Entry 9MW8 (electron microscopy, 3.30 A resolution); this record covers chains A and C of the 3 polymer chains in the assembly.

Chain A:
Protein: AncD1D2
Source organism: synthetic construct
Sequence (652 residues; each row starts with the number of its first residue):
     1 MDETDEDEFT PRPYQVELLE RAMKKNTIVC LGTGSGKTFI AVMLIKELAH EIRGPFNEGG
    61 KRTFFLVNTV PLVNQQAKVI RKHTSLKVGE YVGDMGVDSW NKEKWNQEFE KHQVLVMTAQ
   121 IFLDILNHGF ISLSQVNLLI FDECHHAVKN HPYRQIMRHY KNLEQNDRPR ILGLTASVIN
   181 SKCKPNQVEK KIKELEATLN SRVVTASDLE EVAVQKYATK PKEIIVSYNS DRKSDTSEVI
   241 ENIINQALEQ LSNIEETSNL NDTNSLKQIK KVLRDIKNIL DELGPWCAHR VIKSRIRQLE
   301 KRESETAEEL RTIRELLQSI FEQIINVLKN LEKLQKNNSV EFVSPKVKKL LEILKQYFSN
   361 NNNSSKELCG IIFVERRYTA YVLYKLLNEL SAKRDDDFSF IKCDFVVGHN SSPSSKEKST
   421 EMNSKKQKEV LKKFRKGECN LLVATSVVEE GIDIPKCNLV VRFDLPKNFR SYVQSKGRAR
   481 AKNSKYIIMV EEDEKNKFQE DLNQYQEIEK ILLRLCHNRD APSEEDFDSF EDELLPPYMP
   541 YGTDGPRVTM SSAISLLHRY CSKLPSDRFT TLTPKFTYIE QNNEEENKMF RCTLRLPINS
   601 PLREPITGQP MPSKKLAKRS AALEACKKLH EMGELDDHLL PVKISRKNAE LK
Disordered / not traced: 1-5
Ligand contacts: ADP (adenosine-5'-diphosphate): Asp-7, Phe-9, Thr-10, Arg-12, Gln-15, Thr-33, Gly-34, Ser-35, Gly-36, Lys-37, Thr-38, Asp-453
From the paper describing this entry:
  - binding site for the 27-nt RNA strand: Val-70, His-409

Chain C:
Molecule: 27-nt RNA strand
Source organism: synthetic construct
Sequence (27 nucleotides; row label = number of the first residue in the row):
     1 CGAUGGAUAC UAACUAUCAG GACGUAU

Chain A / chain C interface:
Residue-residue contacts (12):
  Lys-149(A) with G6(C), phosphate contact
  Asn-150(A) with G5(C), sugar contact; G6(C), phosphate contact
  His-151(A) with G5(C), sugar contact
  Ser-181(A) with U8(C), hydrogen bond to the phosphate
  Ser-412(A) with C1(C), hydrogen bond to the base
  Pro-413(A) with C1(C), base contact
  Lys-416(A) with C1(C), hydrogen bond to the sugar
  Lys-467(A) with A7(C), sugar contact; U8(C), hydrogen bond to the sugar
  His-558(A) with G2(C), sugar contact
  Arg-619(A) with G5(C), salt bridge to the phosphate
Other interface residues (no listed pair), chain A (14 interface residues in all): Val-148, Asn-180, Ser-411, Asn-468
Other interface residues (no listed pair), chain C (7 interface residues in all): A3

Summary:
14 residues of chain A and 7 residues of chain C are in contact; the contacts include 4 hydrogen bonds and 1
salt bridge. Polar pairs include Ser-412(A)/C1(C), Lys-416(A)/C1(C) and Lys-467(A)/U8(C). Ligands of chain A:
ADP. From the paper: a binding site for the 27-nt RNA strand at Val-70(A) and His-409(A).
Chain A is AncD1D2 and chain C is a 27-nt RNA strand, both from synthetic construct; the structure, Cryo-EM
structure of ancestral Dicer helicase bound to 27-bp dsRNA in post-hydrolysis closed state, was determined by
electron microscopy (same publication as 9MW6, 9MW7, 9MX3 and 9MX5).
